8RYI - chains C and D of the 6 polymer chains in the assembly; structure by X-ray diffraction, 2.06 A resolution.

[Chain C (and D)]
Protein: Arginase family protein
Source organism: Aminobacter niigataensis
Notes: chain D of this document is another copy of the same molecule, construct and numbering; everything in this record applies to it too
UniProt: A0A9E9PPA5 (A0A9E9PPA5_9HYPH); numbering as in UniProt (aligned over 1-348)
Amino-acid sequence (348 residues; numbered 1 to 348; the number before each row is that of its first residue):
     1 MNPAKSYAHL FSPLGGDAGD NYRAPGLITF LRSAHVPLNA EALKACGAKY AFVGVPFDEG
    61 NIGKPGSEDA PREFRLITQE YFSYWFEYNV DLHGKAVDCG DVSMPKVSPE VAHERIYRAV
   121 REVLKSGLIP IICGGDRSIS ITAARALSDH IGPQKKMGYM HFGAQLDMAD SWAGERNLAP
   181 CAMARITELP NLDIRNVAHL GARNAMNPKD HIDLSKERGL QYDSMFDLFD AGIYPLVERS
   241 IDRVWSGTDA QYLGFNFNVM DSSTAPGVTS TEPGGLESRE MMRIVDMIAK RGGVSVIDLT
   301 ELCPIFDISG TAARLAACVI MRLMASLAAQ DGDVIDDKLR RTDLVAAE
Not modelled in the structure: 1-5, 342-348 (chain D: 1-5, 18-25, 346-348)

[Interface between chain C and chain D]
Pairs across the interface (27; chain C residue first):
  A18(C) with R115(D)
  G19(C) with R115(D)
  D20(C) with S103(D), hydrogen bond
  N21(C) with V102(D); S103(D), hydrogen bond (backbone-backbone); R115(D); R118(D), hydrogen bond
  Y22(C) with L38(D), hydrophobic; D101(D); S103(D), hydrogen bond (backbone-side chain)
  R23(C) with G100(D); D101(D), hydrogen bond (backbone-backbone); S103(D); M104(D)
  A24(C) with H35(D)
  P25(C) with L27(D); I28(D); T29(D); H35(D); G100(D)
  G26(C) with L27(D); I28(D), hydrogen bond (backbone-backbone)
  L27(C) with G26(D)
  I28(C) with R72(D)
  R72(C) with L76(D)
  L76(C) with R72(D)
  R115(C) with D17(D), salt bridge
Other interface residues (no listed pair), chain D (20 interface residues in all): G16, D98, C99, A119

[Summary]
The interface between chain C and chain D involves 14 residues on one side and 20 on the other, with 6
hydrogen bonds and 1 salt bridge. Polar pairs include R115(C)-D17(D), D20(C)-S103(D) and N21(C)-R118(D).
Chain C and chain D are both Arginase family protein (Aminobacter niigataensis); the structure, Metformin
hydrolase from Aminobacter niigataensis MD1 with urea in the active site, was determined by X-ray diffraction.
